PDB entry 8BA0 | electron microscopy, 3.68 A resolution | chains C and V of the 43 polymer chains in the assembly

# Chain C
Name: NADH dehydrogenase [ubiquinone] iron-sulfur protein 3, mitochondrial
Source organism: Drosophila melanogaster
Notes: EC 7.1.1.2
UniProtKB: Q9VZU4 (NDUS3_DROME); numbering as in UniProt (aligned over 45-253)
Amino-acid sequence (209 residues; each row starts with the number of its first residue):
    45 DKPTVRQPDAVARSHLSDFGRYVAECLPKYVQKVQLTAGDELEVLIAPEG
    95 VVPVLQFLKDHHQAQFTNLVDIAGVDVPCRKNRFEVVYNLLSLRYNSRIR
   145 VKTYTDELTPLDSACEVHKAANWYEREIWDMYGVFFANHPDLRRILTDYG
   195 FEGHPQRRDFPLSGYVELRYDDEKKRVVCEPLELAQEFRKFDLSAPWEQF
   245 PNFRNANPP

# Chain V
Name: NADH dehydrogenase (Ubiquinone) 13 kDa B subunit
Source organism: Drosophila melanogaster
Notes: EC 1.6.99.3
UniProtKB: Q9VTB4 (Q9VTB4_DROME); numbering as in UniProt (aligned over 5-122)
Amino-acid sequence (118 residues; each row starts with the number of its first residue):
     5 IKASTGLTGLAVSTNPHHTLSALYGKILRAVSKMPQDASYRKYTEQLVKQ
    55 RADSVAQHKDITALEKAVGCGQVEELIVQAENELILARKMLGWKPWEKLV
   105 QAAPAKQWDWPPAQIMEP

# Chain C / chain V interface
Contacting residue pairs - 59 pairs, chain C then chain V:
  Y66(C) with Y47(V)
  E69(C) with S43(V), hydrogen bond (backbone-side chain)
  L71(C) with P99(V), hydrophobic
  P72(C) with P99(V); W100(V); E101(V)
  K73(C) with W97(V); K98(V); P99(V), hydrogen bond (backbone-backbone); E101(V), hydrogen bond (backbone-backbone); K102(V); L103(V); V104(V), hydrogen bond (backbone-backbone)
  Y74(C) with W97(V); P99(V), hydrophobic
  Q76(C) with Q105(V), hydrogen bond (side chain-backbone); A107(V); W112(V), hydrogen bond
  L89(C) with W112(V), hydrophobic
  I90(C) with W112(V)
  E93(C) with V104(V)
  P97(C) with W97(V)
  F101(C) with Y44(V), hydrophobic; L90(V), hydrophobic; M94(V), hydrophobic
  D104(C) with N86(V); E87(V), hydrogen bond (side chain-backbone); L90(V)
  H105(C) with Y44(V); T48(V); E87(V); L90(V)
  H106(C) with L51(V); R55(V), hydrogen bond; Q83(V); E87(V), salt bridge
  Q107(C) with L51(V)
  Q109(C) with Q83(V), hydrogen bond
  V121(C) with W114(V), hydrophobic; P116(V), hydrophobic
  R124(C) with K110(V); Q111(V), hydrogen bond (side chain-backbone); W112(V); D113(V), hydrogen bond (side chain-backbone); W114(V)
  N126(C) with Q111(V), hydrogen bond
  E129(C) with W112(V)
  R138(C) with C74(V), hydrogen bond (side chain-backbone); G75(V); E79(V), salt bridge; Q83(V)
  K146(C) with W112(V)
  T147(C) with W112(V)
  Y148(C) with A107(V); P108(V); Q111(V); W112(V), hydrophobic
  N251(C) with D113(V); W114(V), hydrogen bond (side chain-backbone)
Also at the interface, not in a pair above, chain C (31 interface residues in all): C70, V75, A91, Q100, P253
Also at the interface, not in a pair above, chain V (34 interface residues in all): A84, K93, A106

# Overview
31 residues of chain C and 34 residues of chain V are in contact; the contacts include 14 hydrogen bonds and 2
salt bridges. Polar contacts include H106(C)-E87(V), R138(C)-E79(V) and E69(C)-S43(V).
Here chain C is NADH dehydrogenase [ubiquinone] iron-sulfur protein 3, mitochondrial and chain V is NADH
dehydrogenase (Ubiquinone) 13 kDa B subunit, both from Drosophila melanogaster. Entry 8BA0 (Drosophila
melanogaster complex I in the Twisted state (Dm2)) was determined by electron microscopy (same publication as
8B9Z).
